8ZNZ - chains A and J of the 10 polymer chains in the assembly; structure by electron microscopy, 3.06 A resolution.

== Chain A ==
Molecule: 5'-nucleotidase
Source organism: Homo sapiens
Notes: EC 3.1.3.35, 3.1.3.5, 3.1.3.89, 3.1.3.91, 3.1.3.99
Reference sequence: P21589 (5NTD_HUMAN); residues 26-549 here = UniProt positions 26-549
Chain sequence (524 residues; row label = number of the first residue in the row):
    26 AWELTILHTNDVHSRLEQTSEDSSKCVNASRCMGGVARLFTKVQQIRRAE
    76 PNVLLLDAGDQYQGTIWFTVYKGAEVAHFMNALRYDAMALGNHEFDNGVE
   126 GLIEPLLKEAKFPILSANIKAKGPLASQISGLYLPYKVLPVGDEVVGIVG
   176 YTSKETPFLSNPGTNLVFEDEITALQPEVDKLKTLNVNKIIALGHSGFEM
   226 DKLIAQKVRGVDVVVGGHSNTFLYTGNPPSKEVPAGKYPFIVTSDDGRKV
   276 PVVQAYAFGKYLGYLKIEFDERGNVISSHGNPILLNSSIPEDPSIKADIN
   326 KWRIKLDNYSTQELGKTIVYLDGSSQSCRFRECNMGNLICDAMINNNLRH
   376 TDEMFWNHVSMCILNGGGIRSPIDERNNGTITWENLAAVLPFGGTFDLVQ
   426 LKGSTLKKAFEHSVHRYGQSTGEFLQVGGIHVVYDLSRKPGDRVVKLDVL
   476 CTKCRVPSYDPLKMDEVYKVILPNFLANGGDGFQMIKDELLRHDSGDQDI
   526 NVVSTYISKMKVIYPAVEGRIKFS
Cystine bridges: C51-C57, C353-C358, C365-C387, C476-C479
Bound ions: Zn2+ site 1: D36, H38; Zn2+ site 2: D85, N117, H220, H243; Ca2+: N213, D237, G298
UniProt features mapped onto this chain:
  - binding site (Zn(2+)): D36, H38, D85, N117, H220, H243
  - binding site (AMP): R354, N390, R395, F417, F500, D506
  - binding site (IMP): R354, N390, R395, F417, F500, D506
  - site (Transition state stabilizer): H118, D121
  - lipidation: S549 (GPI-anchor amidated serine)
  - glycosylation (N-linked (GlcNAc...) asparagine): N53, N311, N333, N403
  - natural variant: C358 (C358Y: In CALJA)

== Chain J ==
Molecule: HB0039 Fab light chain
Source organism: Homo sapiens
Notes: antibody fragment or engineered binder
Chain sequence (103 residues; numbered 2 to 104; the number before each row is that of its first residue):
     2 IQMTQSPSSMSASVGDRVTITCKASQNVRTAVVWYQQKPGKAPKALIYLA
    52 SNRHTGVPDRFSGSGSGTDFTLTISSLQPEDFATYFCLQHWNYPYTFGQG
   102 TKL
Cystine bridges: C23-C88

== Interface between chain A and chain J ==
Residue-residue contacts (15; chain A residue first):
  L132(A) - R30(J)  hydrogen bond (backbone-side chain)
  K133(A) - N28(J)
  K133(A) - R30(J)
  A135(A) - R30(J)
  K136(A) - W92(J)
  G156(A) - N28(J)
  G156(A) - R30(J)  hydrogen bond (backbone-side chain)
  L157(A) - N28(J)
  L157(A) - R30(J)
  L159(A) - N93(J)
  K162(A) - W92(J)
  K162(A) - N93(J)
  K162(A) - Y94(J)
  V163(A) - Y94(J)
  P165(A) - Y94(J)
Interface residues without a listed pair, chain A (12 interface residues in all): F137, L164
Interface residues without a listed pair, chain J (6 interface residues in all): Q27

== In short ==
12 residues of chain A and 6 residues of chain J are in contact, with 2 hydrogen bonds. Among the polar pairs
are L132(A)-R30(J) and G156(A)-R30(J). Curated annotation (UniProt) lists 6 Zn2+-binding residues, 6
AMP-binding residues and 6 IMP-binding residues on chain A.
Chain A is 5'-nucleotidase and chain J is HB0039 Fab light chain, both from Homo sapiens; the structure, CD73
bound with HB0045, was determined by electron microscopy.
